5WAD - chain A; structure by X-ray diffraction, 2.09 A resolution.

[Chain A]
Protein: Beta-lactamase
Source organism: Acinetobacter baumannii
Notes: EC 3.5.2.6
UniProt: Q6DRA1 (Q6DRA1_ACIBA); residues 0-359 here correspond to UniProt positions 24-383 (UniProt number = residue number + 24)
Sequence (361 residues; each row starts with the number of its first residue; numbers below 1 keep their minus sign (Met-1 is residue -1)):
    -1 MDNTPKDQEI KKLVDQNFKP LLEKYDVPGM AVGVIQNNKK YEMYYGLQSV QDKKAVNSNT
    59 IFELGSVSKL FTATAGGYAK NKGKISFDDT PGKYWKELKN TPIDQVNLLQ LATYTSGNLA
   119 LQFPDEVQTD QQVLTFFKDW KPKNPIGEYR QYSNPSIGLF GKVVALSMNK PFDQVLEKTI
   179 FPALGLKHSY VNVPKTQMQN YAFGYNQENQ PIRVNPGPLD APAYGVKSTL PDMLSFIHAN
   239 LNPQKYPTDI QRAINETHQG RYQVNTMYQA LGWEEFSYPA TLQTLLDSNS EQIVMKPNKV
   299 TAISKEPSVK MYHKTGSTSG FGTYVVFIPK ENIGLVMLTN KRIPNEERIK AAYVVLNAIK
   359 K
Not modelled in the structure: -1 to 6, 359
Sequence notes: expression tag (-1)
Covalently attached groups: compound QQZ linked to Ser64
Ligand contacts: QQZ (phosphonooxy-[[[6-(1H-1,2,3,4-tetrazol-5-yl)pyridin-3-yl]sulfonylamino]methyl]borinic acid): Gly63, Lys67, Leu119, Gln120, Tyr150, Asn152, Arg211, Val212, Asn213, Tyr222, Asn287, Val292, Lys312, Thr313, Gly314, Ser315, Thr316, Ser317
What the authors report for this chain:
  - binding site for QQZ: Ser64, Gln120, Tyr150, Asn152, Asn213, Tyr222, Thr313, Ser315, Ser317
  - mutagenesis - R340A: unchanged binding to QQZ
  - mutagenesis - N213A, R340A: unchanged stability

[In short]
Compound QQZ is covalently linked to Ser64. From the paper: a binding site for QQZ at Ser64, Gln120 and Tyr150
among others; N213A and R340A leave stability unchanged.
Chain A is Beta-lactamase (Acinetobacter baumannii); the structure, ADC-7 in complex with boronic acid
transition state inhibitor CR161, was determined by X-ray diffraction together with 5WAC, 5WAE, 5WAF and 5WAG
from the same study.
